9EXT - chains A and F of the 4 polymer chains in the assembly; structure by X-ray diffraction, 2.75 A resolution.

== Chain A ==
Name: Clathrin heavy chain
Source organism: Saccharomyces cerevisiae S288C
UniProt: P22137 (CLH_YEAST); residue numbers follow UniProt; this construct covers 1-369
Amino-acid sequence (373 residues; each row starts with the number of its first residue; numbers below 1 keep their minus sign (Gly-3 is residue -3)):
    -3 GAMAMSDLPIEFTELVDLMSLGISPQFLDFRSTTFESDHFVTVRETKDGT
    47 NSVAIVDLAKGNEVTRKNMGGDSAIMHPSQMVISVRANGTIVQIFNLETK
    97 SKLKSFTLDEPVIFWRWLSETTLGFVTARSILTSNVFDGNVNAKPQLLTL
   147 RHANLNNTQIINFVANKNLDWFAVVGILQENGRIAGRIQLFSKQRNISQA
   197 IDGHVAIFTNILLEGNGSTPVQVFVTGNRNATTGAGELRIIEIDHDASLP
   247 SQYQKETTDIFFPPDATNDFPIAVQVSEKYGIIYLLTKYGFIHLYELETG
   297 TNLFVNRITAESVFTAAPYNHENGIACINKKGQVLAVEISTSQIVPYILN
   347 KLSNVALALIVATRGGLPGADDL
Not modelled in the structure: -3, 368-369
Sequence notes: expression tag (-3 to 0)
Swiss-Prot annotation at these positions:
  - region: Ser308 to Ser336 (WD40-like repeat 7)
Reported in the primary citation:
  - conformationally variable residues (helix shift): Thr337 to Leu363

== Chain F ==
Name: AP-1 complex subunit beta-1
UniProt: P36000 (AP1B1_YEAST); residues 1-8 here correspond to UniProt positions 719-726 (UniProt number = residue number + 718)
Amino-acid sequence (8 residues; numbered 1 to 8; the number before each row is that of its first residue):
     1 SQDLLDLF
Not modelled in the structure: 1, 8

== Interface between chain A and chain F ==
Residue-residue contacts (20):
  Asp25(A) - Asp6(F)
  Phe26(A) - Asp3(F)
  Phe26(A) - Leu5(F)  hydrophobic
  Arg27(A) - Gln2(F)  hydrogen bond (side chain-backbone)
  Arg27(A) - Asp3(F)
  Gln155(A) - Gln2(F)
  Gln155(A) - Asp3(F)
  Gln155(A) - Leu4(F)  hydrogen bond (side chain-backbone)
  Ile173(A) - Leu4(F)  hydrophobic
  Ile173(A) - Leu5(F)  hydrophobic
  Leu174(A) - Leu4(F)  hydrophobic
  Gln175(A) - Leu4(F)
  Gln175(A) - Leu7(F)
  Ile180(A) - Leu4(F)  hydrophobic
  Phe266(A) - Leu5(F)  hydrophobic
  Lys284(A) - Leu5(F)  hydrogen bond (side chain-backbone)
  Lys284(A) - Leu7(F)
  Phe310(A) - Leu5(F)
  Lys326(A) - Asp6(F)  salt bridge
  Lys326(A) - Leu7(F)
Other interface residues (no listed pair), chain A (14 interface residues in all): Ile157, Ile268
From the paper, about this interface:
  - interface residues, chain A: Gln155(A), Lys326(A)

== Overview ==
14 residues of chain A and 6 residues of chain F are in contact; the contacts include 3 hydrogen bonds and 1
salt bridge. Polar contacts include Lys326(A)-Asp6(F), Arg27(A)-Gln2(F) and Gln155(A)-Leu4(F). The paper
reports interface residues Gln155(A) and Lys326(A); conformational variability at Thr337(A).
Here chain A is Clathrin heavy chain (Saccharomyces cerevisiae S288C) and chain F is AP-1 complex subunit
beta-1. Entry 9EXT (Crystal structure of Yeast Clathrin Heavy Chain N-terminal domain bound to APL2/AP-1 Beta
peptide (LLDL)) was determined by X-ray diffraction, deposited together with 9EX5, 9EXF, 9EXG and 9EYT.
